PDB entry 7ED5 | electron microscopy, 2.98 A resolution | chains C and D of the 6 polymer chains in the assembly

# Chain C
Molecule: Non-structural protein 7
Source organism: Severe acute respiratory syndrome coronavirus 2
Reference sequence: P0DTD1 (R1AB_SARS2); residues 1-83 here correspond to UniProt positions 3860-3942 (UniProt number = residue number + 3859)
Amino-acid sequence (110 residues; row label = number of the first residue in the row; numbering starts at 0):
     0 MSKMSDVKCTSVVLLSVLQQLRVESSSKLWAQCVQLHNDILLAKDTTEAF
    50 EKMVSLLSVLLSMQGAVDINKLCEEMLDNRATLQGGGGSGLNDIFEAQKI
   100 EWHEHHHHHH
Disordered / not traced: 0-1, 74-109
Construct notes: initiating methionine (0); expression tag (84-109)
Swiss-Prot annotation at these positions:
  - site: Gln83 (Cleavage)

# Chain D
Molecule: Non-structural protein 8
Source organism: Severe acute respiratory syndrome coronavirus 2
Reference sequence: P0DTD1 (R1AB_SARS2); residues 1-198 here correspond to UniProt positions 3943-4140 (UniProt number = residue number + 3942)
Amino-acid sequence (220 residues; each row starts with the number of its first residue; numbers below 1 keep their minus sign (Met-21 is residue -21)):
   -21 MHHHHHHDYKDDDDKENLYFQGAIASEFSSLPSYAAFATAQEAYEQAVAN
    29 GDSEVVLKKLKKSLNVAKSEFDRDAAMQRKLEKMADQAMTQMYKQARSED
    79 KRAKVTSAMQTMLFTMLRKLDNDALNNIINNARDGCVPLNIIPLTTAAKL
   129 MVVIPDYNTYKNTCDGTTFTYASALWEIQQVVDADSKIVQLSEISMDNSP
   179 NLAWPLIVTALRANSAVKLQ
Disordered / not traced: -21 to 37, 192-198
Construct notes: initiating methionine (-21); expression tag (-20 to 0)
Swiss-Prot annotation at these positions:
  - site: Gln198 (Cleavage)

# Interface between chain C and chain D
Contacting residue pairs (53; chain C residue first):
  Asp5(C) with Leu98(D)
  Val6(C) with Leu98(D), hydrophobic
  Cys8(C) with Met94(D), hydrophobic
  Thr9(C) with Leu91(D); Met94(D); Leu95(D); Leu98(D)
  Val12(C) with Met87(D); Leu91(D), hydrophobic; Met94(D), hydrophobic
  Leu13(C) with Leu91(D), hydrophobic
  Ser15(C) with Met87(D)
  Val16(C) with Met87(D), hydrophobic; Gln88(D)
  Gln19(C) with Val83(D); Thr84(D); Met87(D)
  Leu28(C) with Ile119(D), hydrophobic
  Gln31(C) with Ile119(D)
  Phe49(C) with Leu98(D), hydrophobic; Asn100(D)
  Glu50(C) with Leu122(D)
  Met52(C) with Leu103(D), hydrophobic
  Val53(C) with Ala102(D), hydrophobic; Leu103(D), hydrophobic; Ile106(D), hydrophobic
  Ser54(C) with Ile119(D); Ile120(D), hydrogen bond (side chain-backbone); Leu122(D)
  Leu56(C) with Leu103(D), hydrophobic; Ile107(D), hydrophobic
  Ser57(C) with Ile106(D); Pro116(D); Ile120(D)
  Val58(C) with Ile119(D), hydrophobic
  Leu60(C) with Ile106(D), hydrophobic; Ala110(D), hydrophobic; Val115(D)
  Ser61(C) with Pro116(D)
  Gln63(C) with Val115(D)
  Ala65(C) with Gln88(D)
  Asp67(C) with Phe92(D); Ala110(D)
  Ile68(C) with Arg111(D)
  Lys70(C) with Gln88(D); Thr89(D); Phe92(D)
  Leu71(C) with Phe92(D), hydrophobic; Arg96(D); Ile107(D), hydrophobic; Arg111(D)
  Glu73(C) with Phe92(D); Arg96(D)
Interface residues without a listed pair, chain C (29 interface residues in all): Leu35
Interface residues without a listed pair, chain D (27 interface residues in all): Ser85, Met90, Leu117, Asn118

# In short
Chain C and chain D form an interface of 29 and 27 residues respectively, with 1 hydrogen bond. The
hydrogen-bonded pair is Ser54(C)-Ile120(D).
Chain C is Non-structural protein 7 and chain D is Non-structural protein 8, both from Severe acute
respiratory syndrome coronavirus 2; the structure, A dual mechanism of action of AT-527 against SARS-CoV-2
polymerase, was determined by electron microscopy.
